Entry 6FQ5 (electron microscopy, 3.80 A resolution); this record covers chains D and I of the 10 polymer chains in the assembly.

Chain D:
Name: Histone H2B
Source organism: Xenopus laevis
UniProt: A0A1L8FQ56 (A0A1L8FQ56_XENLA); residues 27-121 here correspond to UniProt positions 31-125 (UniProt number = residue number + 4)
Sequence (95 residues; row label = number of the first residue in the row):
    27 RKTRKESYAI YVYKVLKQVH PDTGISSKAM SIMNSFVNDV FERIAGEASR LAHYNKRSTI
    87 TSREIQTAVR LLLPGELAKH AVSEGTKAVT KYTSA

Chain I:
Molecule: 147-nt DNA strand
Source organism: synthetic construct
Sequence (147 nucleotides; each row starts with the number of its first residue; numbers below 1 keep their minus sign (DA-73 is residue -73)):
   -73 ACAGGATGTA TATATCTGAC ACGTGCCTGG AGACTAGGGA GTAATCCCCT TGGCGGTTAA
   -13 AACGCGGGGG ACAGCGCGTA CGTGCGTTTA AGCGGTGCTA GAGCTGTCTA CGACCAATTG
    47 AGCGGCCTCG GCACCGGGAT TCTCCAG

How chain D and chain I interact:
Contacting residue pairs (16):
  Arg27(D) - DG-49(I)  base contact
  Thr29(D) - DC30(I)  hydrogen bond to the phosphate
  Arg30(D) - DC-47(I)  sugar contact
  Arg30(D) - DT-46(I)  sugar contact
  Tyr39(D) - DA-53(I)  hydrogen bond to the phosphate
  Tyr39(D) - DC-52(I)  hydrogen bond to the phosphate
  Gly50(D) - DA-53(I)  phosphate contact
  Ile51(D) - DA-53(I)  phosphate contact
  Ser52(D) - DC-54(I)  phosphate contact
  Ser53(D) - DC-54(I)  hydrogen bond to the phosphate
  Arg83(D) - DA-34(I)  phosphate contact
  Arg83(D) - DG-33(I)  salt bridge to the phosphate
  Ser84(D) - DG-35(I)  hydrogen bond to the phosphate
  Ser84(D) - DA-34(I)  hydrogen bond to the phosphate
  Thr85(D) - DG-35(I)  hydrogen bond to the phosphate
  Thr85(D) - DA-34(I)  hydrogen bond to the phosphate
Also at the interface, not in a pair above, chain D (12 interface residues in all): Lys82
Also at the interface, not in a pair above, chain I (11 interface residues in all): DG-45

Overview:
12 residues of chain D and 11 residues of chain I are in contact; the contacts include 8 hydrogen bonds and 1
salt bridge. Polar contacts include Thr29(D)-DC30(I), Tyr39(D)-DA-53(I) and Tyr39(D)-DC-52(I).
Chain D is Histone H2B (Xenopus laevis) and chain I is a 147-nt DNA strand (synthetic construct); the
structure, Class 1 : canonical nucleosome, was determined by electron microscopy together with 6FQ6 and 6FQ8
from the same study.
